Entry 3V0Q (X-ray diffraction, 1.80 A resolution); this record covers chains A and B.

[Chain A (and B)]
Name: Histo-blood group ABO system transferase
From: Homo sapiens
Notes: EC 2.4.1.40, 2.4.1.37; fragment: Extracellular catalytic domain; chain B of this document is another copy of the same molecule, construct and numbering; everything in this record applies to it too
UniProtKB: P16442 (BGAT_HUMAN); numbering as in UniProt (aligned over 64-354)
Amino-acid sequence (298 residues; numbered 57 to 354; the number before each row is that of its first residue):
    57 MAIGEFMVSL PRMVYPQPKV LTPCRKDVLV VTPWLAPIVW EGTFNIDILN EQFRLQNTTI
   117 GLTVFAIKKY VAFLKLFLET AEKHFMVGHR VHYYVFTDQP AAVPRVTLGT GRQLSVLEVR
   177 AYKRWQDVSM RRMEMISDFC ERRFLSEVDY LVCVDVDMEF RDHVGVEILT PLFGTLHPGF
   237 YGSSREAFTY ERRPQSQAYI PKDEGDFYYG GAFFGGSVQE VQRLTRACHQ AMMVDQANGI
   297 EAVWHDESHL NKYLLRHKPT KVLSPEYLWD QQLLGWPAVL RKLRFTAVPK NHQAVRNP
Disordered / not traced: 57
Construct notes: expression tag (57-63); engineered mutation G266 (Leu in P16442), A268 (Gly in P16442)
Bound ions: Mn2+: D211, D213 (together with UDP)
Residues lining bound ligands:
  - H-antigen acceptor (BHE; octyl 2-O-(6-deoxy-alpha-L-galactopyranosyl)-beta-D-galactopyranoside): H233, P234, G235, F236, S239, T245, Y264, W300, E303, D326, L329, A343, K346, H348
  - UDP (uridine-5'-diphosphate): F121, A122, I123, K124, Y126, W181, V184, S185, R188, D211, V212, D213, K346, H348, V351, R352
Reported in the primary citation:
  - binding site for UDP: R352
  - contacts within the chain: W181-R352
  - binding site for H-antigen acceptor: H348
  - conformationally variable residues: N347 to R352

[How chain A and chain B interact]
Residue-residue contacts (126; chain A residue first):
  F62(A) - Q275(B)
  F62(A) - E276(B)
  F62(A) - R279(B)
  M63(A) - L228(B)  hydrophobic
  M63(A) - E276(B)  hydrogen bond (backbone-side chain)
  M63(A) - K314(B)
  M63(A) - T316(B)
  V64(A) - R312(B)
  V64(A) - H313(B)
  S65(A) - R312(B)
  S65(A) - H313(B)
  L66(A) - R312(B)  hydrogen bond (backbone-side chain)
  L66(A) - K314(B)
  P67(A) - R312(B)
  R68(A) - P257(B)
  R68(A) - D259(B)  salt bridge
  R68(A) - E260(B)  salt bridge
  R68(A) - R312(B)
  M69(A) - E260(B)
  V70(A) - D259(B)
  Y71(A) - R241(B)  hydrogen bond (backbone-side chain)
  Y71(A) - D262(B)  hydrogen bond
  Y71(A) - K314(B)  hydrogen bond
  P72(A) - R241(B)
  Q73(A) - S239(B)
  Q73(A) - S240(B)
  Q73(A) - R241(B)  hydrogen bond (side chain-backbone)
  Q73(A) - F244(B)
  Q73(A) - G261(B)
  Q73(A) - D262(B)
  P74(A) - L85(B)  hydrophobic
  P74(A) - P89(B)
  P74(A) - D262(B)
  P74(A) - F263(B)  hydrophobic
  K75(A) - L85(B)
  V76(A) - V84(B)
  V76(A) - L85(B)  hydrogen bond (backbone-backbone)
  V76(A) - W96(B)  hydrophobic
  V76(A) - Y237(B)
  V76(A) - F263(B)  hydrophobic
  L77(A) - D83(B)
  L77(A) - G238(B)
  T78(A) - L85(B)
  P79(A) - K82(B)
  P79(A) - V84(B)
  C80(A) - L85(B)
  C80(A) - V87(B)  hydrophobic
  K82(A) - P79(B)
  K82(A) - K82(B)  hydrogen bond (backbone-side chain)
  D83(A) - L77(B)
  V84(A) - V76(B)
  V84(A) - P79(B)
  L85(A) - K75(B)
  L85(A) - V76(B)  hydrogen bond (backbone-backbone)
  L85(A) - T78(B)
  L85(A) - C80(B)  hydrophobic
  V86(A) - V86(B)  hydrophobic
  V86(A) - V87(B)  hydrophobic
  V87(A) - C80(B)  hydrophobic
  V87(A) - V86(B)  hydrophobic
  T88(A) - T99(B)
  P89(A) - P74(B)
  P89(A) - T99(B)
  P89(A) - F100(B)
  P89(A) - N101(B)  hydrogen bond (backbone-backbone)
  W90(A) - L105(B)
  L91(A) - P93(B)
  L91(A) - T99(B)
  L91(A) - F100(B)  hydrophobic
  L91(A) - L105(B)  hydrophobic
  L91(A) - E223(B)
  L91(A) - K317(B)
  P93(A) - L91(B)
  W96(A) - V76(B)  hydrophobic
  T99(A) - T88(B)
  T99(A) - P89(B)
  T99(A) - L91(B)
  F100(A) - P89(B)
  F100(A) - L91(B)  hydrophobic
  N101(A) - P89(B)  hydrogen bond (backbone-backbone)
  I104(A) - W90(B)  hydrophobic
  L105(A) - W90(B)
  L105(A) - L91(B)  hydrophobic
  Q108(A) - K314(B)
  E223(A) - L91(B)
  P227(A) - M63(B)  hydrophobic
  L228(A) - M63(B)  hydrophobic
  L232(A) - V76(B)  hydrophobic
  Y237(A) - V76(B)
  Y237(A) - L77(B)  hydrophobic
  G238(A) - L77(B)
  S239(A) - Q73(B)  hydrogen bond (backbone-side chain)
  S240(A) - Q73(B)
  R241(A) - Y71(B)  hydrogen bond (side chain-backbone)
  R241(A) - P72(B)
  R241(A) - Q73(B)  hydrogen bond (backbone-side chain)
  F244(A) - Q73(B)
  P257(A) - R68(B)
  D259(A) - R68(B)  salt bridge
  D259(A) - V70(B)
  E260(A) - R68(B)  salt bridge
  E260(A) - M69(B)
  G261(A) - Q73(B)
  D262(A) - Y71(B)  hydrogen bond
  D262(A) - Q73(B)
  D262(A) - P74(B)
  F263(A) - P74(B)  hydrophobic
  F263(A) - V76(B)  hydrophobic
  Q275(A) - F62(B)
  E276(A) - E61(B)
  E276(A) - F62(B)
  E276(A) - M63(B)  hydrogen bond (side chain-backbone)
  R279(A) - F62(B)
  R312(A) - V64(B)
  R312(A) - S65(B)
  R312(A) - L66(B)  hydrogen bond (backbone-backbone)
  R312(A) - P67(B)
  R312(A) - R68(B)
  H313(A) - V64(B)
  H313(A) - S65(B)
  K314(A) - M63(B)
  K314(A) - L66(B)
  K314(A) - Y71(B)  hydrogen bond
  K314(A) - Q108(B)
  T316(A) - M63(B)
  K317(A) - L91(B)
Interface residues without a listed pair, chain A (66 interface residues in all): E61, R81, V95, L311, V335
Interface residues without a listed pair, chain B (65 interface residues in all): R81, V95, I104, P227, L232, V335

[In short]
66 residues of chain A face 65 of chain B across their interface; the contacts include 18 hydrogen bonds and 4
salt bridges. Among the polar pairs are R68(A)-D259(B), R68(A)-E260(B) and M63(A)-E276(B). From the paper: a
binding site for UDP at R352(A); a binding site for H-antigen acceptor at H348(A).
Chain A and chain B are both Histo-blood group ABO system transferase (Homo sapiens); the structure, Crystal
structure of the Fucosylgalactoside alpha N-acetylgalactosaminyltransferase (GTA, cisAB mutant L266G, G268A)
in complex with UDP ..., was determined by X-ray diffraction together with 3V0L, 3V0M, 3V0N, 3V0O and 3V0P
from the same study.
